Entry 7Z77 (X-ray diffraction, 1.97 A resolution); this record covers chains B and C of the 4 polymer chains in the assembly.

Chain B:
Molecule: Elongin-C
Organism: Homo sapiens
UniProt: Q15369 (ELOC_HUMAN); residues 17-112 here = UniProt positions 17-112
Amino-acid sequence (97 residues; numbered 16 to 112; the number before each row is that of its first residue):
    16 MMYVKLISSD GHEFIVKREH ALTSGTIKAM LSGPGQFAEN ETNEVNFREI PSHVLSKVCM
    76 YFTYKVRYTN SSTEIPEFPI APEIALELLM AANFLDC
Disordered / not traced: 47-56
Construct notes: initiating methionine (16)

Chain C:
Molecule: von Hippel-Lindau disease tumor suppressor
Organism: Homo sapiens
UniProt: P40337 (VHL_HUMAN); residue numbers follow UniProt; this construct covers 54-213
Amino-acid sequence (162 residues; row label = number of the first residue in the row):
    52 GSMEAGRPRP VLRSVNSREP SQVIFCNRSP RVVLPVWLNF DGEPQPYPTL PPGTGRRIHS
   112 YRGHLWLFRD AGTHDGLLVN QTELFVPSLN VDGQPIFANI TLPVYTLKER CLQVVRSLVK
   172 PENYRRLDIV RSLYEDLEDH PNVQKDLERL TQERIAHQRM GD
Disordered / not traced: 52-59, 211-213
Construct notes: expression tag (52-53)
Residues lining bound ligands: IFF ((2S,4R)-N-[(1S)-4-[4-(4-bromanyl-7-cyclopentyl-5-oxidanylidene-benzimidazolo[1,2-a]quinazolin-9-yl)piperidin-1-yl]-1-[4-(4-methyl-1,3-thiazol-5-yl)phenyl]butyl]-1-[(2S)-2-[(1-fluoranylcyclopropyl)carbonylamino]-3,3-dimethyl-butanoyl]-4-oxidanyl-pyrrolidine-2-carboxamide): Ser-68, Arg-69, Phe-76, Pro-86, Trp-88, Phe-91, Tyr-98, Pro-99, Thr-100, Leu-101, Arg-107, Ile-109, His-110, Ser-111, Tyr-112, His-115, Trp-117
Swiss-Prot annotation at these positions:
  - region: Thr-157 to Val-166 (Interaction with Elongin BC complex)
  - natural variant: Leu-63 (L63P: In PCC), Arg-64 (R64P: In PCC), Ser-65 (S65A: In PCC; S65L: In VHLD; S65W: In VHLD), Val-66 to Gln-73 (deletion: In VHLD), Ser-68 (S68W: In PCC and VHLD), Glu-70 (E70K: In VHLD), Val-74 (V74G: In VHLD), Ile-75 (deletion: In VHLD), Phe-76 (F76I: In VHLD; F76L: In VHLD; F76S: In VHLD; deletion: In VHLD), Asn-78 (N78H: In VHLD; N78S: In VHLD; N78T: In VHLD), Arg-79 (R79P: In VHLD), Ser-80 (S80I: In VHLD; S80N: In PCC and VHLD; S80R: In VHLD), 64 further natural variant entries in UniProt
  - mutagenesis: Tyr-98 (Y98N: No interaction with HIF1A. No HIF1A degradation)

Chain B / chain C interface:
Contacting residue pairs (38; chain B residue first):
  Tyr-76(B) / Tyr-156(C)  hydrogen bond (side chain-backbone)
  Tyr-76(B) / Thr-157(C)
  Tyr-76(B) / Leu-158(C)  hydrogen bond (side chain-backbone)
  Tyr-79(B) / Val-155(C)  hydrophobic
  Lys-80(B) / Val-155(C)
  Tyr-83(B) / Val-155(C)
  Thr-84(B) / Val-155(C)
  Ser-87(B) / Gln-132(C)
  Glu-89(B) / Arg-79(C)  salt bridge
  Ile-90(B) / Leu-153(C)
  Ile-90(B) / Val-155(C)  hydrophobic
  Pro-91(B) / Leu-153(C)
  Glu-92(B) / Pro-81(C)
  Glu-92(B) / Arg-82(C)  salt bridge
  Glu-92(B) / Leu-153(C)
  Glu-92(B) / Arg-161(C)  salt bridge
  Phe-93(B) / Leu-158(C)  hydrophobic
  Phe-93(B) / Arg-161(C)  hydrogen bond (backbone-side chain)
  Ile-95(B) / Arg-161(C)
  Ile-95(B) / Cys-162(C)  hydrophobic
  Ile-95(B) / Val-165(C)
  Pro-97(B) / Leu-169(C)  hydrophobic
  Ala-100(B) / Val-165(C)  hydrophobic
  Leu-101(B) / Ile-180(C)  hydrophobic
  Leu-103(B) / Cys-162(C)
  Leu-104(B) / Lys-159(C)
  Leu-104(B) / Cys-162(C)  hydrophobic
  Leu-104(B) / Leu-163(C)  hydrophobic
  Leu-104(B) / Leu-184(C)  hydrophobic
  Met-105(B) / Asp-179(C)
  Met-105(B) / Ile-180(C)  hydrophobic
  Ala-107(B) / Leu-158(C)  hydrophobic
  Ala-107(B) / Lys-159(C)
  Asn-108(B) / Lys-159(C)  hydrogen bond
  Asn-108(B) / Leu-184(C)
  Cys-112(B) / Thr-157(C)
  Cys-112(B) / Leu-158(C)  hydrogen bond (backbone-backbone)
  Cys-112(B) / Lys-159(C)  hydrogen bond (backbone-backbone)
Interface residues without a listed pair, chain B (23 interface residues in all): Val-73, Ser-86
Interface residues without a listed pair, chain C (25 interface residues in all): Pro-154, Gln-164, Val-166, Leu-178, Val-181, Ser-183, Asp-187

Summary:
23 residues of chain B and 25 residues of chain C are in contact, with 6 hydrogen bonds and 3 salt bridges.
Polar pairs include Glu-89(B)/Arg-79(C), Glu-92(B)/Arg-82(C) and Glu-92(B)/Arg-161(C). Ligands of chain C:
compound IFF. From UniProt: one mutagenesis site on chain C.
Chain B is Elongin-C and chain C is von Hippel-Lindau disease tumor suppressor, both from Homo sapiens; the
structure, Crystal structure of compound 6 in complex with the bromodomain of human SMARCA2 and
pVHL:ElonginC:ElonginB, was determined by X-ray diffraction, deposited together with 7Z76, 7Z78 and 7Z6L.
